PDB entry 4PEI | X-ray diffraction, 1.95 A resolution | chains A and V of the 3 polymer chains in the assembly

# Chain A
Name: RNA lariat debranching enzyme, putative
Source organism: Entamoeba histolytica
UniProt: C4M1P9 (C4M1P9_ENTHI); numbering as in UniProt (aligned over 1-354)
Amino-acid sequence (356 residues; row label = number of the first residue in the row; numbers below 1 keep their minus sign (Gly-1 is residue -1)):
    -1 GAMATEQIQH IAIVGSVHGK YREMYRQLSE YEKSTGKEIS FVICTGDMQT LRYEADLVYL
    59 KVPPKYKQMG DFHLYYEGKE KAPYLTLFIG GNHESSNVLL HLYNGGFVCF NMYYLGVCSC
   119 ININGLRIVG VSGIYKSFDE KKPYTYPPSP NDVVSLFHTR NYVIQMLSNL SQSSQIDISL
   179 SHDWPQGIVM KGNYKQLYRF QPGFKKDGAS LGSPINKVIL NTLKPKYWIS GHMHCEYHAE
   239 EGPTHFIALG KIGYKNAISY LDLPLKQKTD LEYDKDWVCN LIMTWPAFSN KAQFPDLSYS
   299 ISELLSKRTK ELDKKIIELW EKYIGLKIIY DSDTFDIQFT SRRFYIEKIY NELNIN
Unresolved in the structure: -1 to 4, 354
Differences from the reference sequence: expression tag (-1 to 0); engineered mutation Ser14 (Cys in C4M1P9)
Bound ions: Ni2+: Asp45, Asn90, His180, His230 (shared with 1 residue of chain Q)
UniProt features mapped onto this chain:
  - region: Ser130 to Arg158 (Lariat recognition loop)
  - binding site (a divalent metal cation): His16, Asp45, Asn90, His180, His230, His232
  - binding site (RNA): Lys59, Asn90, His91, Lys134, His156, Gly201, Asp205, His230, Met231, His232
From the paper describing this entry:
  - binding site for the 5-nt RNA strand (chain V): Asn90
  - conformationally variable residues (side-chain flip): His91
  - catalytic residues: His16, Asn90, His91, His232 (proposed by the authors, not directly observed)

# Chain V
Molecule: 5-nt RNA strand
Sequence (5 nucleotides; each row starts with the number of its first residue):
   499 UAACA
Unresolved in the structure: 499-500

# How chain A and chain V interact
Pairs across the interface (16):
  His16(A) with A501(V), hydrogen bond to the base
  Gln47(A) with A501(V), base contact
  Lys59(A) with C502(V), salt bridge to the phosphate; A503(V), salt bridge to the phosphate
  Val60(A) with A501(V), base contact
  Pro61(A) with A501(V), sugar contact
  Tyr64(A) with A501(V), stacking on the base
  Asn90(A) with C502(V), sugar contact
  His91(A) with A501(V), hydrogen bond to the base
  Ile132(A) with C502(V), phosphate contact
  Lys134(A) with C502(V), hydrogen bond to the sugar; A503(V), phosphate contact
  Phe155(A) with A503(V), phosphate contact
  His156(A) with A503(V), salt bridge to the phosphate
  His230(A) with C502(V), sugar contact
  Lys249(A) with A501(V), hydrogen bond to the base
Other interface residues (no listed pair), chain A (15 interface residues in all): His232

# In short
15 residues of chain A and 3 residues of chain V are in contact, with 4 hydrogen bonds, 3 salt bridges and 1
aromatic stacking contact. Polar contacts include His16(A)-A501(V), His91(A)-A501(V) and Lys249(A)-A501(V).
From the paper: catalytic residues His16(A), Asn90(A) and His91(A) among others; a binding site for the 5-nt
RNA strand (chain V) at Asn90(A).
Here chain A is RNA lariat debranching enzyme, putative (Entamoeba histolytica) and chain V is a 5-nt RNA
strand. Entry 4PEI (Dbr1 in complex with synthetic branched RNA analog) was determined by X-ray diffraction
(same publication as 4PEF, 4PEG and 4PEH).
